9FVE - chains F and M of the 24 polymer chains in the assembly; structure by X-ray diffraction, 2.81 A resolution.

Chain F:
Protein: VHH_VcP#2
From: Vicugna pacos
Sequence (123 residues; row label = number of the first residue in the row; numbers below 1 keep their minus sign (Gly-1 is residue -1)):
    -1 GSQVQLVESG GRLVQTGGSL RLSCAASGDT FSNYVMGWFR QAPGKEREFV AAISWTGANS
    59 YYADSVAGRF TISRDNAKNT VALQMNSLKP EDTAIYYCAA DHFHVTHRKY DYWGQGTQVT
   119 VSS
Disulfide bonds: Cys22-Cys96

Chain M:
Protein: Sialic acid-binding periplasmic protein SiaP
From: Vicugna pacos
Reference sequence: Q9KR64 (SIAP_VIBCH); residues 0-299 here correspond to UniProt positions 22-321 (UniProt number = residue number + 22)
Sequence (303 residues; row label = number of the first residue in the row; numbers below 1 keep their minus sign (Gly-3 is residue -3)):
    -3 GAMGATTLKM GMQASVGSVE YNSAKMLADT LEEMSQGEIK LALYPSAQLG DDRAMLQQLT
    57 LGDLDITYAE FGRMGLAIPR AEAVMLPYVA KDFDHLRRMF ESDFGQGVRD EMLQKFNWRA
   117 LDTWYNGTRE TTSNRPLNSI EDFKGLKLRV PNAKQNLNYA KLSGASPTPM SFSEVYLALQ
   177 TNAVDGQENP LPTIKTMKFY EVQKNLAMTH HIVNDQMVII SESTWQKLSD TDKDIIQKAV
   237 QKVGDAHTQT VKTQEAELVS FFKSEGINVT YPDLEPFREA MQPLYKEFDS NIGQPIVSKL
   297 AAM
Disordered / not traced: -3 to 0
Differences from the reference sequence: expression tag (-3 to -1); conflict Gly0 (Ala22 in Q9KR64); engineered mutation Ala73 (Trp95 in Q9KR64)
Residues lining bound ligands: N-acetyl-beta-neuraminic acid (SLB): Gln9, Asp48, Tyr64, Ala65, Glu66, Arg69, Met81, Arg125, Arg145, Pro147, Ala149, Asn152, Phe168, Glu184, Asn185, Asn210, Gln212

Interface between chain F and chain M:
Residue-residue contacts (6):
  Gly-1(F) with Lys36(M)
  Gln1(F) with Asp25(M); Glu28(M); Glu29(M), hydrogen bond (side chain-backbone)
  Gln3(F) with Gln32(M); Gly33(M)
Interface residues without a listed pair, chain F (4 interface residues in all): Ser0

Summary:
The interface between chain F and chain M involves 4 residues on one side and 6 on the other, with 1 hydrogen
bond. The hydrogen-bonded pair is Gln1(F)-Glu29(M). Bound to chain M: N-acetyl-beta-neuraminic acid.
Here chain F is VHH_VcP#2 and chain M is Sialic acid-binding periplasmic protein SiaP, both from Vicugna
pacos. Entry 9FVE (Crystal structure of VcSiaP W73A mutant in complex with sialic acid and a VHH antibody
(VHH_VcP#2)) was determined by X-ray diffraction (same publication as 9FVB).
